PDB entry 5EZA | X-ray diffraction, 1.76 A resolution | chains B and G of the 7 polymer chains in the assembly

== Chain B (and G) ==
Name: CC-Hept-C-H-I
Notes: chain G of this document is another copy of the same molecule, construct and numbering; everything in this record applies to it too
Amino-acid sequence (31 residues; numbered 1 to 31; the number before each row is that of its first residue):
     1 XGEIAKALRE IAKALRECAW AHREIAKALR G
Modified positions: ACE (acetyl group) at position 1

== Chain B / chain G interface ==
Contacting residue pairs (39):
  ACE_1(B) with E3(G)
  G2(B) with E3(G), hydrogen bond (backbone-side chain)
  A5(B) with E3(G); A7(G)
  L8(B) with I4(G), hydrophobic; A7(G), hydrophobic; L8(G), hydrophobic; I11(G)
  R9(B) with A7(G); E10(G)
  I11(B) with I11(G), hydrophobic
  A12(B) with E10(G); I11(G); A14(G)
  L15(B) with I11(G), hydrophobic; A14(G), hydrophobic; L15(G), hydrophobic; C18(G)
  R16(B) with E10(G), salt bridge; A14(G); E17(G)
  A19(B) with E17(G); C18(G); A21(G)
  H22(B) with A21(G); H22(G); I25(G)
  R23(B) with E17(G), salt bridge; W20(G); A21(G)
  I25(B) with I25(G), hydrophobic
  A26(B) with E24(G); I25(G), hydrophobic; A28(G)
  L29(B) with I25(G), hydrophobic; A28(G), hydrophobic; L29(G), hydrophobic
  R30(B) with E24(G), salt bridge; A28(G)
Interface residues without a listed pair, chain B (18 interface residues in all): I4, C18

== In short ==
18 residues of chain B face 17 of chain G across their interface; the contacts include 1 hydrogen bond and 3
salt bridges. Polar contacts include R16(B)-E10(G), R23(B)-E17(G) and R30(B)-E24(G).
Both chains are CC-Hept-C-H-I. Entry 5EZA (A de novo designed heptameric coiled coil CC-Hept-I18C-L22H) was
determined by X-ray diffraction (same publication as 5EZ8, 5EZ9, 5EZC, 5EZE and 5F2Y).
